Entry 8FFY (electron microscopy, 3.60 A resolution); this record covers chains B and C of the 3 polymer chains in the assembly.

# Chain B
Molecule: Serine--tRNA ligase, mitochondrial
Source organism: Homo sapiens
Notes: EC 6.1.1.11
Reference sequence: Q9NP81 (SYSM_HUMAN); residue numbers follow UniProt; this construct covers 1-518
Amino-acid sequence (518 residues; numbered 1 to 518; the number before each row is that of its first residue):
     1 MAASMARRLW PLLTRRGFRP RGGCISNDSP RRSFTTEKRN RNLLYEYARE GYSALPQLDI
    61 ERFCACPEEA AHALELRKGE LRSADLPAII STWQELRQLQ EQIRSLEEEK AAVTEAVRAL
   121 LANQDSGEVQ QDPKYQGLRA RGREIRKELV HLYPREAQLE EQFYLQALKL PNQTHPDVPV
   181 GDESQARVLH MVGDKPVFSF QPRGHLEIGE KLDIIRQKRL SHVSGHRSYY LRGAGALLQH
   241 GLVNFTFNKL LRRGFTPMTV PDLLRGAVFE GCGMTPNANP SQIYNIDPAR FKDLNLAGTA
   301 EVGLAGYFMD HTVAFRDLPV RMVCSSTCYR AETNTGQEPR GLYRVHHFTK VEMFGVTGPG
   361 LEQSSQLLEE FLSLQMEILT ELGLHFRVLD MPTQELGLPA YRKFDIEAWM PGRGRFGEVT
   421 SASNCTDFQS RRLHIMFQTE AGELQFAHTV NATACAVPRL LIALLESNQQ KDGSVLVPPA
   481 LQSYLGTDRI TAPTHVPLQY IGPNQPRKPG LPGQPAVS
Unresolved in the structure: 1-39, 122-129, 334-337, 504-518
Small-molecule neighbours: 5'-O-(N-(L-seryl)-sulfamoyl)adenosine (SSA): Thr299, Glu301, Arg330, Glu332, Tyr343, Arg344, Val345, Phe348, Lys350, Glu352, Glu418, Val419, Thr420, Ser421, Asn451, Ala452, Thr453, Ala456, Pro458, Arg459
Reported in the primary citation:
  - binding site for mt-tRNA(UGA-TL) (chain C): Glu50, Lys110, Arg118, Arg139, Arg143, Arg146, Asn334 to Arg340
  - mutagenesis - K110A, R118A/R139A/R143A, R139A (2-fold): decreased catalytic activity with mt-tRNA(UGA-TL) (chain C)
  - mutagenesis - R146A: unchanged catalytic activity with mt-tRNA(UGA-TL) (chain C)

# Chain C
Molecule: mt-tRNA(UGA-TL)
Source organism: Homo sapiens
Sequence (70 nucleotides; each row starts with the number of its first residue; note: 4 numbers in that range are skipped by the numbering (no residue carries them; nothing is unmodelled there)):
     1 GAAAAAG
     9 UCAUGGA
    18 GGCCAUGGGG UCCNNNNNNN NNGGGCUUUG
    49 GGGGGUUCGA UUCCUUCCUU UUUUGC
Unresolved in the structure: 31-39

# Interface between chain B and chain C
Pairs across the interface (17):
  Arg49(B) - G51(C)  hydrogen bond to the sugar
  Glu50(B) - G50(C)  hydrogen bond to the base
  Glu50(B) - G51(C)  sugar contact
  Glu50(B) - U64(C)  sugar contact
  Gly51(B) - G50(C)  sugar contact
  Gly51(B) - G51(C)  sugar contact
  Tyr52(B) - C65(C)  sugar contact
  Lys110(B) - G57(C)  salt bridge to the phosphate
  Thr114(B) - C56(C)  sugar contact
  Thr114(B) - G57(C)  sugar contact
  Val117(B) - G19(C)  base contact
  Gly142(B) - C56(C)  sugar contact
  Arg143(B) - C56(C)  phosphate contact
  Arg146(B) - U54(C)  salt bridge to the phosphate
  Arg146(B) - U55(C)  hydrogen bond to the base
  Arg146(B) - G57(C)  phosphate contact
  Phe291(B) - G1(C)  sugar contact
Other interface residues (no listed pair), chain B (14 interface residues in all): Arg118, Leu121, Arg139

# Overview
The interface between chain B and chain C involves 14 residues on one side and 10 on the other; the contacts
include 3 hydrogen bonds and 2 salt bridges. Among the polar pairs are Glu50(B)-G50(C), Arg146(B)-U55(C) and
Arg49(B)-G51(C). The paper reports a binding site for mt-tRNA(UGA-TL) (chain C) at Glu50(B), Lys110(B) and
Arg118(B) among others; K110A, R118A/R139A/R143A and R139A of chain B reduce catalytic activity with
mt-tRNA(UGA-TL) (chain C).
Chain B is Serine--tRNA ligase, mitochondrial and chain C is mt-tRNA(UGA-TL), both from Homo sapiens; the
structure, Cryo-electron microscopy structure of human mt-SerRS in complex with mt-tRNA(UGA-TL), was
determined by electron microscopy.
